PDB entry 8P0T | electron microscopy, 2.65 A resolution | chains E and F of the 28 polymer chains in the assembly

[Chain E]
Name: Proteasome subunit alpha type
From: Trichomonas vaginalis G3
Reference sequence: A2FCM7 (A2FCM7_TRIV3); residues 1-251 here = UniProt positions 1-251
Sequence (251 residues; numbered 1 to 251; the number before each row is that of its first residue):
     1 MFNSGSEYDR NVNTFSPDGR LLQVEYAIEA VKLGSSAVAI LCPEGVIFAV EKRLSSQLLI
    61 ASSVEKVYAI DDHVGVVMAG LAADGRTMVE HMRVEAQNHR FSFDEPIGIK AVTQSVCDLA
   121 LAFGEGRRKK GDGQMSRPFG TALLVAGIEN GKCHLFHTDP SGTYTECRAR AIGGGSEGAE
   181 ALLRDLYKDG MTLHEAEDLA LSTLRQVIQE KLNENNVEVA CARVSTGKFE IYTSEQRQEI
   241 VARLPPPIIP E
Disordered / not traced: 1-8, 127-133, 247-251

[Chain F]
Name: Family T1, proteasome alpha subunit, threonine peptidase
From: Trichomonas vaginalis G3
Reference sequence: A2E1I9 (A2E1I9_TRIV3); residue numbers follow UniProt; this construct covers 1-233
Sequence (233 residues; numbered 1 to 233; the number before each row is that of its first residue):
     1 MFRSKYDENA TTFSPEGRIL QVENAMKAVQ QGMPTVGLKS KTHAVIAGVM HSPSEFSSHQ
    61 PKIFKIDQHI GVAISGLTAD GRGLCKFLRN ECLHHTFCFG TEIRVADLAD TVALQSQKKT
   121 SKVGKRPYGV GLLMIGAGVD GPRLFETCPS GQHWEYNAQA IGRRAQAAKT YLETNLNEFP
   181 DCTRDQLIRH ALRALNDCKS RESDSLEAIA LGVVGIDEPF TILEGPELQK YID
Disordered / not traced: 1-3, 198-205

[Interface between chain E and chain F]
Residue-residue contacts - 59 pairs, chain E then chain F:
  R10(E) - D7(F)  salt bridge
  R10(E) - E8(F)
  R10(E) - Q21(F)
  N11(E) - E8(F)
  N11(E) - N9(F)
  N13(E) - G124(F)  hydrogen bond (side chain-backbone)
  N13(E) - R126(F)  hydrogen bond
  T14(E) - E8(F)  hydrogen bond (side chain-backbone)
  T14(E) - Q21(F)
  F15(E) - Q21(F)  hydrogen bond (backbone-side chain)
  F15(E) - N24(F)  hydrogen bond (backbone-side chain)
  F15(E) - A25(F)  hydrophobic
  F15(E) - A28(F)  hydrophobic
  F15(E) - L77(F)  hydrophobic
  F15(E) - R126(F)
  F15(E) - P127(F)
  F15(E) - G129(F)
  S16(E) - N24(F)  hydrogen bond (backbone-side chain)
  P17(E) - N24(F)
  P17(E) - K27(F)
  D18(E) - K27(F)
  D18(E) - Q31(F)  hydrogen bond (backbone-side chain)
  G19(E) - N24(F)
  G19(E) - A28(F)
  L21(E) - L77(F)  hydrophobic
  L21(E) - R126(F)
  K110(E) - P61(F)
  Q114(E) - R82(F)
  C117(E) - R82(F)
  D118(E) - R82(F)  salt bridge
  L121(E) - A79(F)  hydrophobic
  L121(E) - D80(F)
  L121(E) - R126(F)  hydrogen bond (backbone-side chain)
  E125(E) - G124(F)  hydrogen bond (backbone-backbone)
  G126(E) - V123(F)
  G126(E) - G124(F)
  H157(E) - P53(F)
  S161(E) - A79(F)
  G162(E) - A79(F)
  G162(E) - R82(F)  hydrogen bond (backbone-side chain)
  T163(E) - Q60(F)
  T163(E) - T78(F)
  Y164(E) - R82(F)
  T165(E) - P53(F)
  T165(E) - Q60(F)
  E166(E) - S57(F)
  E166(E) - S58(F)  hydrogen bond (backbone-backbone)
  C167(E) - F56(F)
  C167(E) - S57(F)
  R168(E) - E55(F)
  R168(E) - F56(F)  hydrogen bond (backbone-backbone)
  R168(E) - S57(F)
  R168(E) - S58(F)  hydrogen bond
  A169(E) - F56(F)
  R170(E) - S54(F)  hydrogen bond
  E180(E) - S54(F)
  L183(E) - F56(F)
  R184(E) - F56(F)
  Y187(E) - F56(F)  hydrophobic
Interface residues without a listed pair, chain E (34 interface residues in all): F123, G124
Interface residues without a listed pair, chain F (28 interface residues in all): K125

[In short]
34 residues of chain E face 28 of chain F across their interface; the contacts include 14 hydrogen bonds and 2
salt bridges. Polar contacts include R10(E)-D7(F), D118(E)-R82(F) and N13(E)-G124(F).
Chain E is Proteasome subunit alpha type and chain F is Family T1, proteasome alpha subunit, threonine
peptidase, both from Trichomonas vaginalis G3; the structure, CryoEM structure of 20S Trichomonas vaginalis
proteasome in complex with proteasome inhibitor CP-17, was determined by electron microscopy together with
8OIX from the same study.
